8I17 - chains A and B of the 3 polymer chains in the assembly; structure by X-ray diffraction, 1.98 A resolution.

# Chain A
Molecule: Histone H2A type 1-B/E
Organism: Homo sapiens
Reference sequence: P04908 (H2A1B_HUMAN); residues 13-112 here correspond to UniProt positions 14-113 (UniProt number = residue number + 1)
Chain sequence (100 residues; row label = number of the first residue in the row):
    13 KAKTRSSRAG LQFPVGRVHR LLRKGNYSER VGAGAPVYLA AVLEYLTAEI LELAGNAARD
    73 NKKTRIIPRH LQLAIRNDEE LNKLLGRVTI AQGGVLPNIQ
Not modelled in the structure: 13-15, 101-112
Curated features (UniProtKB/Swiss-Prot):
  - modified residue: Lys13 (N6-(beta-hydroxybutyryl)lysine), Lys36 (N6-(2-hydroxyisobutyryl)lysine), Lys74 (N6-(2-hydroxyisobutyryl)lysine), Lys75 (N6-(2-hydroxyisobutyryl)lysine), Lys95 (N6-(2-hydroxyisobutyryl)lysine), Gln104 (N5-methylglutamine)
  - cross-link (Glycyl lysine isopeptide (Lys-Gly)): Lys13 (interchain with G-Cter in ubiquitin), Lys15 (interchain with G-Cter in ubiquitin)

# Chain B
Molecule: Histone H2B type 1-J
Organism: Homo sapiens
Reference sequence: P06899 (H2B1J_HUMAN); residues 27-125 here correspond to UniProt positions 28-126 (UniProt number = residue number + 1)
Chain sequence (100 residues; row label = number of the first residue in the row):
    26 SKKRKRSRKE SYSIYVYKVL KQVHPDTGIS SKAMGIMNSF VNDIFERIAG EASRLAHYNK
    86 RSTITSREIQ TAVRLLLPGE LAKHAVSEGT KAVTKYTSAK
Not modelled in the structure: 26-34, 125
Differences from the reference sequence: expression tag (26)
Curated features (UniProtKB/Swiss-Prot):
  - modified residue: Lys34 (N6-(2-hydroxyisobutyryl)lysine), Glu35 (PolyADP-ribosyl glutamic acid), Ser36 (Phosphoserine), Lys43 (N6-(2-hydroxyisobutyryl)lysine), Lys46 (N6-(2-hydroxyisobutyryl)lysine), Lys57 (N6,N6-dimethyllysine), Arg79 (Dimethylated arginine), Lys85 (N6,N6,N6-trimethyllysine), Arg86 (Omega-N-methylarginine), Arg92 (Omega-N-methylarginine), Lys108 (N6-(2-hydroxyisobutyryl)lysine), Thr115 (Phosphothreonine), Lys116 (N6-(2-hydroxyisobutyryl)lysine), Lys120 (N6-(2-hydroxyisobutyryl)lysine)
  - glycosylation: Ser112 (O-linked (GlcNAc) serine)
  - cross-link (Glycyl lysine isopeptide (Lys-Gly)): Lys34 (interchain with G-Cter in ubiquitin), Lys120 (interchain with G-Cter in ubiquitin)

# Chain A / chain B interface
Residue-residue contacts - 114 pairs, chain A then chain B:
  Arg17(A) with Tyr121(B)
  Arg20(A) with Lys120(B); Tyr121(B); Ala124(B)
  Ala21(A) with Ala117(B); Lys120(B)
  Gln24(A) with Tyr40(B); Lys43(B); Gln47(B)
  Phe25(A) with Tyr37(B), hydrophobic; Tyr40(B), hydrophobic; Val44(B), hydrophobic
  Pro26(A) with Tyr40(B), hydrophobic
  Arg29(A) with Glu35(B); Ser36(B), hydrogen bond (side chain-backbone); Tyr37(B); Tyr40(B)
  Val30(A) with Phe70(B), hydrophobic
  Leu33(A) with Tyr37(B); Phe70(B), hydrophobic
  Leu34(A) with Phe70(B), hydrophobic; Ala74(B), hydrophobic
  Tyr39(A) with Phe70(B); Ala74(B); Gly75(B); Ser78(B), hydrogen bond (backbone-side chain); Ile89(B), hydrophobic
  Ser40(A) with Ser87(B); Ile89(B)
  Glu41(A) with Ser87(B), hydrogen bond (backbone-backbone)
  Arg42(A) with Ser87(B), hydrogen bond (backbone-backbone); Thr88(B); Ile89(B), hydrogen bond (backbone-backbone)
  Val43(A) with Ile89(B)
  Gly44(A) with Thr88(B); Ile89(B), hydrogen bond (backbone-backbone)
  Gly46(A) with Val118(B)
  Ala47(A) with Ile89(B); Thr90(B); Ile94(B)
  Val49(A) with Ala117(B), hydrophobic; Val118(B); Tyr121(B), hydrophobic
  Tyr50(A) with Ile94(B), hydrophobic; Gln95(B), hydrogen bond; Val111(B); Gly114(B); Thr115(B); Val118(B), hydrophobic
  Leu51(A) with Phe70(B), hydrophobic; Ile73(B), hydrophobic
  Ala53(A) with Glu113(B); Gly114(B); Ala117(B), hydrophobic
  Val54(A) with Ile73(B), hydrophobic; Ala110(B)
  Leu55(A) with Val66(B); Ile69(B), hydrophobic; Phe70(B)
  Glu56(A) with Val44(B)
  Tyr57(A) with Leu106(B); His109(B); Ala110(B); Glu113(B)
  Leu58(A) with Ile69(B), hydrophobic; Leu102(B), hydrophobic
  Thr59(A) with Met62(B); Val66(B)
  Ala60(A) with Val44(B), hydrophobic; Val48(B), hydrophobic
  Glu61(A) with Leu106(B)
  Ile62(A) with Met62(B), hydrophobic
  Leu63(A) with Val41(B); Val44(B), hydrophobic; Leu45(B); Val48(B), hydrophobic; His49(B); Met62(B), hydrophobic
  Glu64(A) with His49(B), salt bridge
  Gly67(A) with His49(B)
  Asn68(A) with His49(B), hydrogen bond
  Thr76(A) with Asp51(B); Thr52(B); Gly53(B), hydrogen bond (backbone-backbone)
  Arg77(A) with Gly53(B); Ile54(B); Ser55(B)
  Ile78(A) with Leu45(B), hydrophobic; Thr52(B); Gly53(B), hydrogen bond (backbone-backbone); Ile54(B); Ser55(B), hydrogen bond (backbone-backbone); Ala58(B)
  Ile79(A) with Ser55(B); Ala58(B)
  Pro80(A) with Ser55(B); Lys57(B); Ala58(B); Ile61(B), hydrophobic
  Leu83(A) with Ala58(B); Ile61(B), hydrophobic; Met62(B), hydrophobic
  Glu92(A) with Pro103(B); Gly104(B); Glu105(B), hydrogen bond (side chain-backbone); Leu106(B), hydrogen bond (side chain-backbone)
  Leu93(A) with Leu106(B), hydrophobic
  Leu96(A) with Ile69(B), hydrophobic; Arg72(B), hydrogen bond (backbone-side chain); Leu101(B); Leu102(B), hydrophobic
  Leu97(A) with Ile69(B), hydrophobic
  Val100(A) with Phe65(B), hydrophobic; Asp68(B)
Interface residues without a listed pair, chain A (51 interface residues in all): Gly22, Leu23, Ala45, Ile87, Lys95
Interface residues without a listed pair, chain B (56 interface residues in all): Glu71, Ser91, Val98

# Summary
Chain A and chain B form an interface of 51 and 56 residues respectively; the contacts include 14 hydrogen
bonds and 1 salt bridge. Among the polar pairs are Glu64(A)-His49(B), Arg29(A)-Ser36(B) and Tyr39(A)-Ser78(B).
Chain A is Histone H2A type 1-B/E and chain B is Histone H2B type 1-J, both from Homo sapiens; the structure,
Structural basis for H2A-H2B recognitions by human Spt16, was determined by X-ray diffraction.
